3KV9 - chain A; structure by X-ray diffraction, 2.29 A resolution.

[Chain A]
Protein: JmjC domain-containing histone demethylation protein 1D
From: Homo sapiens
Notes: EC 2.-.-.-
UniProt: Q6ZMT4 (JHD1D_HUMAN); residue numbers follow UniProt; this construct covers 92-488
Amino-acid sequence (397 residues; row label = number of the first residue in the row):
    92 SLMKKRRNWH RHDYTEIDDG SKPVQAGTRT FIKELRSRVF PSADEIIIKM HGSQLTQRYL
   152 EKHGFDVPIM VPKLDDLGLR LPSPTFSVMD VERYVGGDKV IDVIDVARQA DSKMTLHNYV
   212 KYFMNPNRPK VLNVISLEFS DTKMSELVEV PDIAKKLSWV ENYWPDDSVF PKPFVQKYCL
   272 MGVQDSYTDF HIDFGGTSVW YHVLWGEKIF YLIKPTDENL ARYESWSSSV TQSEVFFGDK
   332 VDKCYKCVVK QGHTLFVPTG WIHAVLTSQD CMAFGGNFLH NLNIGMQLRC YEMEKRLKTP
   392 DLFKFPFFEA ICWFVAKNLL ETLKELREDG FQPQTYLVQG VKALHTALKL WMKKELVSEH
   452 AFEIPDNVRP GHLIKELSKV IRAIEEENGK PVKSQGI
Not modelled in the structure: 92-113, 480-488
Metal / ion sites: Fe2+: H282, D284, H354
Curated features (UniProtKB/Swiss-Prot):
  - region: R97 to P114 (Linker)
  - binding site (substrate): T279, K299
  - binding site (Fe cation): H282, D284, H354

[Overview]
H282, D284 and H354 form the Fe2+ site. From UniProt: substrate-binding residues T279 and K299 and 3 Fe
cation-binding residues.
Chain A is JmjC domain-containing histone demethylation protein 1D (Homo sapiens); the structure, Structure of
KIAA1718 Jumonji domain, was determined by X-ray diffraction (same publication as 3KV4, 3KV5, 3KV6, 3KVA and
3KVB).
